PDB entry 5Y62 | X-ray diffraction, 3.00 A resolution | chains A and B

[Chain A (and B)]
Molecule: YfiR
Organism: Pseudomonas aeruginosa
Notes: chain B of this document is another copy of the same molecule, construct and numbering; everything in this record applies to it too
Reference sequence: Q9I4L4 (Q9I4L4_PSEAE); residue numbers follow UniProt; this construct covers 35-190
Sequence (159 residues; each row starts with the number of its first residue):
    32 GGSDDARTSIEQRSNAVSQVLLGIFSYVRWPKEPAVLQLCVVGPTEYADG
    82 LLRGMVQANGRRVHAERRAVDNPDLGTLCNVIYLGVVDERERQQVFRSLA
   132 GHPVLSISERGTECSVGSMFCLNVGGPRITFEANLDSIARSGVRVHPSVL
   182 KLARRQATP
Unresolved in the structure: 32-37 (chain B: 32-37, 186-190)
Differences from the reference sequence: expression tag (32-34)
Curated features (UniProtKB/Swiss-Prot):
  - binding site (GMP): Arg60, Arg175, His177
  - mutagenesis: Arg98 (R98A: Forms monomers), Cys110 (C110S: Does not affect folding of the protein)
Disulfide bonds: Cys71-Cys110, Cys145-Cys152

[How chain A and chain B interact]
Residue-residue contacts (35):
  Arg38(A) with Ala100(B); Asp102(B), salt bridge; Asn103(B)
  Ile41(A) with Arg98(B); Arg99(B); Ala100(B)
  Gly74(A) with Glu77(B)
  Pro75(A) with Pro75(B); Thr76(B); Glu77(B); Arg141(B)
  Thr76(A) with Pro75(B); Thr76(B), hydrogen bond (backbone-backbone); Arg98(B), hydrogen bond (backbone-side chain)
  Glu77(A) with Gly74(B); Pro75(B); Arg98(B); Val101(B)
  Asp80(A) with Asp80(B); Leu83(B); Arg98(B), salt bridge
  Leu83(A) with Asp80(B)
  Glu97(A) with Thr39(B); Glu42(B)
  Arg98(A) with Thr39(B), hydrogen bond (backbone-side chain); Ile41(B); Thr76(B), hydrogen bond (side chain-backbone); Glu77(B), hydrogen bond (side chain-backbone); Asp80(B), salt bridge
  Arg99(A) with Thr39(B); Ile41(B)
  Ala100(A) with Ile41(B)
  Val117(A) with Pro75(B), hydrophobic; Val117(B), hydrophobic
  Arg141(A) with Pro75(B)
Other interface residues (no listed pair), chain A (15 interface residues in all): Glu122
Other interface residues (no listed pair), chain B (18 interface residues in all): Ser40

[In short]
The interface between chain A and chain B involves 15 residues on one side and 18 on the other; the contacts
include 5 hydrogen bonds and 3 salt bridges. Polar contacts include Arg38(A)-Asp102(B), Asp80(A)-Arg98(B) and
Thr76(A)-Arg98(B).
Chain A and chain B are both YfiR (Pseudomonas aeruginosa); the structure, YfiR complexed with GMP, was
determined by X-ray diffraction.
